4C01 - chains C and F of the 6 polymer chains in the assembly; structure by X-ray diffraction, 2.30 A resolution.

[Chain C (and F)]
Protein: Cest-2923
Source organism: Lactobacillus plantarum
Notes: EC 3.1.1.1; chain F of this document is another copy of the same molecule, construct and numbering; everything in this record applies to it too
Reference sequence: F9US10 (F9US10_LACPL); residues 1-276 here = UniProt positions 1-276
Chain sequence (282 residues; numbered 1 to 282; the number before each row is that of its first residue):
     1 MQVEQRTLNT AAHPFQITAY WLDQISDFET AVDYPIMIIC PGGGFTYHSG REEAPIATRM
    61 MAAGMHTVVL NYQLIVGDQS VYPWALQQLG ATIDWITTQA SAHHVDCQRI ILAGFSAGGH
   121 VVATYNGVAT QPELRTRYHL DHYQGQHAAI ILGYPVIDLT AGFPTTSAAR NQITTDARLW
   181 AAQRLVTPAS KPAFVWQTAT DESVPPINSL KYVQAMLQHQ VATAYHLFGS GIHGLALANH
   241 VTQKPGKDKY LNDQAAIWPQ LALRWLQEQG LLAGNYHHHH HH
Disordered / not traced: 277-282
Construct notes: expression tag (277-282)
Small-molecule neighbours:
  - acetonitrile (CCN): Thr200, Asp201, Glu202, Ser203, Ile232, His233
  - phenyl acetate (QY9), molecule 1: Gln5, Gln16, His48, Glu53, Asn71
  - phenyl acetate (QY9), molecule 2: Arg6, Trp95, Thr98, Gln99
What the authors report for this chain:
  - binding site for acetate ion: Ser116
  - catalytic residues: Gly43, Gly44, Ala117 (proposed by the authors, not directly observed)

[Chain C / chain F interface]
Residue-residue contacts (15):
  Gln5(C) with Arg6(F)
  Thr7(C) with Thr7(F); Asn9(F), hydrogen bond
  Pro14(C) with Asn9(F); Pro14(F), hydrophobic
  Phe15(C) with Asn9(F)
  Gln16(C) with Arg6(F), hydrogen bond; Asn9(F)
  Val76(C) with His142(F)
  Gly77(C) with Gln87(F); His139(F); Asp141(F); His142(F), hydrogen bond (backbone-side chain)
  Asp78(C) with His139(F)
  Gln172(C) with His142(F), hydrogen bond
Also at the interface, not in a pair above, chain C (10 interface residues in all): Ile75
Also at the interface, not in a pair above, chain F (11 interface residues in all): Glu4, Thr10, Tyr143

[Overview]
10 residues of chain C and 11 residues of chain F are in contact, with 4 hydrogen bonds. Polar pairs include
Thr7(C)-Asn9(F), Gln16(C)-Arg6(F) and Gly77(C)-His142(F). Chain C binds phenyl acetate and acetonitrile. From
the paper: catalytic residues Gly43(C), Gly44(C) and Ala117(C); a binding site for acetate ion at Ser116(C).
Both chains are Cest-2923 (Lactobacillus plantarum). Entry 4C01 (Complete crystal structure of
carboxylesterase Cest-2923 (lp_2923) from Lactobacillus plantarum WCFS1) was determined by X-ray diffraction,
deposited together with 4BZW and 4BZZ.
